8QV0 - chains C and D of the 26 polymer chains in the assembly; structure by electron microscopy, 6.60 A resolution (low resolution: residue-level contacts below are approximate; hydrogen-bond / salt-bridge calls are withheld).

# Chain C (and D)
Name: Tubulin alpha-1 chain
Source organism: Saccharomyces cerevisiae
Notes: chain D of this document is another copy of the same molecule, construct and numbering; everything in this record applies to it too
Reference sequence: P09733 (TBA1_YEAST); residue numbers follow UniProt; this construct covers 1-447
Amino-acid sequence (447 residues; row label = number of the first residue in the row):
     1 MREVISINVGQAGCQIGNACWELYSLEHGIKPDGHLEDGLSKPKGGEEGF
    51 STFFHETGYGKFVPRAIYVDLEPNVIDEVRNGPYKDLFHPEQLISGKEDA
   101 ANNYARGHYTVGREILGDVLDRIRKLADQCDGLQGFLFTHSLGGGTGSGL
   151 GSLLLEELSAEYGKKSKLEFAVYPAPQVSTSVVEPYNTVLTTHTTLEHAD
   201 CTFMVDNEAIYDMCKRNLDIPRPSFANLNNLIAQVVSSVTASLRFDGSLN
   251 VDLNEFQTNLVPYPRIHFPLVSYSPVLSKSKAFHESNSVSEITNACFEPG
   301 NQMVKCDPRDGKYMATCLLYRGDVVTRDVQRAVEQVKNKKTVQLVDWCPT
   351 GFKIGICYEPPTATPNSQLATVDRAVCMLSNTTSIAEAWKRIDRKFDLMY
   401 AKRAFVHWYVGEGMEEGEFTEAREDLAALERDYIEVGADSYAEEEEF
Not modelled in the structure: 441-447
Swiss-Prot annotation at these positions:
  - active site: Glu255
  - binding site (GTP): Gln11, Glu72, Ser141, Gly145, Thr146, Thr180, Asn207, Asn229
  - binding site (Mg(2+)): Glu72
  - mutagenesis: Asp252 (D252A: Poisonous alpha-tubulins that cause lethality. Microtubules do not depolymerize), Glu255 (E255A: Poisonous alpha-tubulins that cause lethality. Microtubules do not depolymerize)

# Interface between chain C and chain D
Pairs across the interface - 7 pairs, chain C then chain D:
  Thr57(C) - Ser286(D)
  Lys61(C) - Phe283(D)
  Asp86(C) - His284(D)
  Phe88(C) - His284(D)
  His89(C) - His284(D)
  His89(C) - Glu285(D)
  Gln129(C) - Glu291(D)
Also at the interface, not in a pair above, chain C (11 interface residues in all): Gly58, Tyr59, Lys85, Pro90, Lys125
Also at the interface, not in a pair above, chain D (8 interface residues in all): Lys281, Ala282, Glu298

# In short
The interface between chain C and chain D involves 11 residues on one side and 8 on the other. Curated
annotation (UniProt) lists active-site residue Glu255(C), 8 GTP-binding residues, Mg2+-binding residue
Glu72(C) and 2 mutagenesis sites on chain C.
Chain C and chain D are both Tubulin alpha-1 chain (Saccharomyces cerevisiae); the structure, Structure of the
native microtubule lattice nucleated from the yeast spindle pole body, was determined by electron microscopy
together with 8QV2, 8QV3 and 8QRY from the same study.
